PDB entry 7CAK | electron microscopy, 3.58 A resolution | chains C and I of the 9 polymer chains in the assembly

Chain C:
Protein: Spike glycoprotein
Source organism: Severe acute respiratory syndrome coronavirus 2
UniProt: P0DTC2 (SPIKE_SARS2); numbering as in UniProt (aligned over 1-1208)
Chain sequence (1208 residues; row label = number of the first residue in the row):
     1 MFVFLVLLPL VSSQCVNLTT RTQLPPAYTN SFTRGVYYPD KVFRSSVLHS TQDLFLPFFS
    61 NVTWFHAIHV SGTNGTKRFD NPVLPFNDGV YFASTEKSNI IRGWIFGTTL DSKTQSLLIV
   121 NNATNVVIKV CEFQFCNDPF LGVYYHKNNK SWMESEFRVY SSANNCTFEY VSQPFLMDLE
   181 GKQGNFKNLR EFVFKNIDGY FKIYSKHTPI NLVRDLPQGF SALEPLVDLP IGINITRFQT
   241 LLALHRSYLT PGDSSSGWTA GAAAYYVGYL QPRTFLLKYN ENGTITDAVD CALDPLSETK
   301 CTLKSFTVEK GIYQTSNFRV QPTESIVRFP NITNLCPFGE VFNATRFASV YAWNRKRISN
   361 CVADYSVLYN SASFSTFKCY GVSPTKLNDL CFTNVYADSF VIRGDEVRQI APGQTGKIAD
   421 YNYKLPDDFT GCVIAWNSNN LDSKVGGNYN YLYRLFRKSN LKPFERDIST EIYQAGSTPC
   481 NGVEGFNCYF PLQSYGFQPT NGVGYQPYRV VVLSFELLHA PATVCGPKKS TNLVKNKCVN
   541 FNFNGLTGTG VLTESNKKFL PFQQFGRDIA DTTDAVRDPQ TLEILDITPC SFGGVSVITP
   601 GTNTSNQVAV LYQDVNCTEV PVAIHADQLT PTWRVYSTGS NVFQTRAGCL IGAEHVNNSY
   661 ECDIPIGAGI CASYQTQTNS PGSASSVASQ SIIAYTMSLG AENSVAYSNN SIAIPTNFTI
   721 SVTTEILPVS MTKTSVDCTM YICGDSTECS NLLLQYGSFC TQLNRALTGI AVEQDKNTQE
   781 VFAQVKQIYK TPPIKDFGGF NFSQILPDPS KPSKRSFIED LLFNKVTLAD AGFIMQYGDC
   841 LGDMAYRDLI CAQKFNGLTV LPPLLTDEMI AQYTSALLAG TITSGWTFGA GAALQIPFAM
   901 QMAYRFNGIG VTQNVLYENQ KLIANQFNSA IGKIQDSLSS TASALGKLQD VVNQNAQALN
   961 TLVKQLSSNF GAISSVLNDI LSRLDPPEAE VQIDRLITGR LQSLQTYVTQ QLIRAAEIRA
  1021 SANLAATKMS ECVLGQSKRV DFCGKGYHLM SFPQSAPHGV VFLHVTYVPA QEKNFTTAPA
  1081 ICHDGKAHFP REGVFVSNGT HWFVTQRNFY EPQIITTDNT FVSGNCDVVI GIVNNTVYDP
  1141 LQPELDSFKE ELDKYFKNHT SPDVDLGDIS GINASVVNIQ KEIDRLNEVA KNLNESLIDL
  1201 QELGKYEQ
Not modelled in the structure: 1-24, 70-79, 173-185, 246-262, 445-446, 621-640, 677-688, 828-848, 1148-1208
Cystine bridges: Cys131-Cys166, Cys291-Cys301, Cys336-Cys361, Cys379-Cys432, Cys480-Cys488, Cys617-Cys649, Cys662-Cys671, Cys738-Cys760, Cys743-Cys749, Cys1032-Cys1043, Cys1082-Cys1126
Glycans and other covalent adducts: N-acetylglucosamine (NAG) linked to Asn61, Asn122, Asn234, Asn282, Asn331, Asn343, Asn603, Asn616, Asn657, Asn709, Asn717, Asn801, Asn1074, Asn1098, Asn1134
Construct notes: engineered mutation Gly682 (Arg in P0DTC2), Ser683 (Arg in P0DTC2), Ser685 (Arg in P0DTC2), Met835 (Lys in P0DTC2), Met844 (Ile in P0DTC2), Tyr846 (Ala in P0DTC2), Pro986 (Lys in P0DTC2), Pro987 (Val in P0DTC2)
Curated features (UniProtKB/Swiss-Prot):
  - region: Asn280 to Cys301 (Putative superantigen), Arg403 to Asp405 (Integrin-binding motif), Asn448 to Phe456 (Immunodominant HLA epitope recognized by the CD8+), Pro681, Ala684 (Putative superantigen), Ser816 to Tyr837 (Fusion peptide 1), Asp1163 to Glu1202 (Heptad repeat 2)
  - site: Arg815, Ser816 (Cleavage)
  - glycosylation: Asn17 (N-linked (GlcNAc...) (complex) asparagine), Asn61 (N-linked (GlcNAc...) (hybrid) asparagine), Asn74 (N-linked (GlcNAc...) (complex) asparagine), Asn122 (N-linked (GlcNAc...) (hybrid) asparagine), Asn149 (N-linked (GlcNAc...) (complex) asparagine), Asn165 (N-linked (GlcNAc...) (complex) asparagine), Asn234 (N-linked (GlcNAc...) (high mannose) asparagine), Asn282 (N-linked (GlcNAc...) (complex) asparagine), Thr323 (O-linked (GalNAc) threonine), Ser325 (O-linked (HexNAc...) serine), Asn331 (N-linked (GlcNAc...) (complex) asparagine), Asn343 (N-linked (GlcNAc...) (complex) asparagine), Asn603 (N-linked (GlcNAc...) (hybrid) asparagine), Asn616 (N-linked (GlcNAc...) (complex) asparagine), Asn657 (N-linked (GlcNAc...) (complex) asparagine), Thr676 (O-linked (GlcNAc...) threonine), Thr678 (O-linked (GlcNAc...) threonine), Asn709 (N-linked (GlcNAc...) (high mannose) asparagine), Asn717 (N-linked (GlcNAc...) (hybrid) asparagine), Asn801 (N-linked (GlcNAc...) (hybrid) asparagine) and 6 more in UniProt
  - natural variant: Leu5 (L5F: In strain: Iota/B.1.526), Ser13 (S13I: In strain: Epsilon/B.1.427/B.1.429), Leu18 (L18F: In strain: Beta/B.1.351, Gamma/P.1 and 1 more), Thr19 (T19I: In strain: Omicron/BQ.1.1, Omicron/XBB.1.5 and 1 more; T19R: In strain: Delta/B.1.617.2, Omicron/BA.2 and 4 more), Thr20 (T20N: In strain: Gamma/P.1), Leu24 to Ala27 (sequence variant, change not given here; In strain: Omicron/BA.2, Omicron/BA.2.12.1 and 6 more), Pro26 (P26S: In strain: Gamma/P.1), Gln52 (Q52H: In strain: Omicron/EG.5.1), Ala67 (A67V: In strain: Eta/B.1.525, Omicron/BA.1), His69 to Val70 (deletion: In strain: Alpha/B.1.1.7, Eta/B.1.525 and 5 more), Gly75 (G75V: In strain: Lambda/C.37), Thr76 (T76I: In strain: Lambda/C.37), 82 further natural variant entries in UniProt
  - mutagenesis: His69 to Val70 (Increased incorporation of cleaved spike into virions), Asn121 (N121Q: Partial loss of biliverdin affinity), Arg190 (R190K: Partial loss of biliverdin affinity), Asn234 (N234Q: Increased resistance to neutralizing antibodies), Asn331 (N331Q: Reduced viral infectivity), Asn343 (N343Q: Reduced viral infectivity), Leu452 (L452R: Increased resistance to neutralizing antibodies. Decreases HLA binding to NF9 epitope. Increased binding affinity to human ACE2), Tyr453 (Y453F: Decreased HLA binding to NF9 epitope. Increased binding affinity to human ACE2), Ala475 (A475V: Increased resistance to neutralizing antibodies), Val483 (V483A: Increased resistance to neutralizing antibodies), Glu484 (E484D: Increased replication in human TMEM106B overexpressing cells), Phe490 (F490L: Increased resistance to neutralizing antibodies and human covalescent sera neutralization), 12 further mutagenesis entries in UniProt
What the authors report for this chain:
  - mutagenesis - V367F: unchanged binding to H014

Chain I:
Protein: Heavy chain of H014 Fab
Source organism: Homo sapiens
Notes: antibody fragment or engineered binder
Chain sequence (223 residues; row label = number of the first residue in the row):
     1 EVQLVQSGAE VKKPGATVKI SCKVSGYSFS NYYIHWVKQA PGKSLEWIGY IDPFNGGTSD
    61 NLKFKGAATL TADTSTDTAY MELSSLRSED TAVYYCARSE YDPYYVMDYW GQGTTVTVSS
   121 ASTKGPSVFP LAPSSKSTSG GTAALGCLVK DYFPEPVTVS WNSGALTSGV HTFPAVLQSS
   181 GLYSLSSVVT VPSSSLGTQT YICNVNHKPS NTKVDKKVEP KSC
Not modelled in the structure: 1, 124-223
Cystine bridges: Cys22-Cys96

Interface between chain C and chain I:
Contacting residue pairs (8):
  Tyr365(C) with Leu62(I)
  Thr376(C) with Tyr50(I), hydrogen bond
  Phe377(C) with Ser59(I)
  Lys378(C) with Gly56(I), hydrogen bond (side chain-backbone); Thr58(I), hydrogen bond (side chain-backbone)
  Ser383(C) with Thr69(I), hydrogen bond
  Thr385(C) with Lys65(I)
  Arg408(C) with Asp102(I), salt bridge
Also at the interface, not in a pair above, chain C (10 interface residues in all): Tyr369, Pro384, Gln414
Also at the interface, not in a pair above, chain I (11 interface residues in all): Gly57, Ala67, Tyr101

Summary:
10 residues of chain C and 11 residues of chain I are in contact, with 4 hydrogen bonds and 1 salt bridge.
Polar contacts include Arg408(C)-Asp102(I), Thr376(C)-Tyr50(I) and Lys378(C)-Gly56(I). Covalently linked
N-acetylglucosamine: at Asn61(C), Asn122(C), Asn234(C), Asn282(C), Asn331(C) and Asn343(C) and 9 more. The
paper reports that V367F of chain C leaves binding to H014 unchanged.
Chain C is Spike glycoprotein (Severe acute respiratory syndrome coronavirus 2) and chain I is Heavy chain of
H014 Fab (Homo sapiens); the structure, SARS-CoV-2 S trimer with three RBD in the open state and complexed
with three H014 Fab, was determined by electron microscopy (same publication as 7CAC, 7CAB, 7CAI and 7CAH).
